3USC - chains S and L; structure by X-ray diffraction, 2.00 A resolution.

[Chain S]
Name: Hydrogenase-1 small chain
Organism: Escherichia coli
Notes: EC 1.12.99.6
UniProt: P69739 (MBHS_ECOLI); residues 1-327 here correspond to UniProt positions 46-372 (UniProt number = residue number + 45)
Sequence (335 residues; each row starts with the number of its first residue):
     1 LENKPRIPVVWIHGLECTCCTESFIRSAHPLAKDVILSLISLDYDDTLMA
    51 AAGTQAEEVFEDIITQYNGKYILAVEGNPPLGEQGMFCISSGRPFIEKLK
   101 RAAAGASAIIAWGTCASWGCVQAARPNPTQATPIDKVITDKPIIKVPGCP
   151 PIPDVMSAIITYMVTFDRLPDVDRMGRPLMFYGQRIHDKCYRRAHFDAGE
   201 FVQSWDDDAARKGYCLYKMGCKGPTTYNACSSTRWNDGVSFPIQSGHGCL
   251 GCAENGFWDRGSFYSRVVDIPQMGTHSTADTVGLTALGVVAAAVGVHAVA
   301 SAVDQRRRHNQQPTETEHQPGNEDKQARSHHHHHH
Unresolved in the structure: 1-3, 269-335
Differences from the reference sequence: expression tag (328-335)
Ion coordination: fe4-s3 cluster Fe: C17, C19, C20, E76, C115, C120, C149; 4Fe-4S cluster Fe: H187, C190, C215, C221; 3Fe-4S cluster Fe: C230, C249, C252
Ligand contacts:
  - 3Fe-4S cluster (F3S): I186, T226, N228, C230, W235, F241, P242, C249, L250, G251, C252, A253
  - fe4-s3 cluster (SF3): E16, C17, T18, C19, C20, T21, E76, G113, T114, C115, C120, G148, C149, P150
  - 4Fe-4S cluster (SF4): I186, H187, C190, R192, R193, F196, C215, L216, Y217, C221, G223, P224, I243
UniProt features mapped onto this chain:
  - binding site ([4Fe-4S] cluster): C17, C20, C115, C149, H187, C190, C215, C221
  - binding site ([3Fe-4S] cluster): C230, C249, C252
Reported in the primary citation:
  - fe4-s3 cluster coordination: C19, C20
  - conformationally variable residues (side-chain flip): E76
  - catalytic residues: E76 (proposed by the authors, not directly observed)

[Chain L]
Name: Hydrogenase-1 large chain
Organism: Escherichia coli
Notes: EC 1.12.99.6
UniProt: P0ACD8 (MBHL_ECOLI); residue numbers follow UniProt; this construct covers 1-582
Sequence (582 residues; numbered 1 to 582; the number before each row is that of its first residue):
     1 MSTQYETQGYTINNAGRRLVVDPITRIEGHMRCEVNINDQNVITNAVSCG
    51 TMFRGLEIILQGRDPRDAWAFVERICGVCTGVHALASVYAIEDAIGIKVP
   101 DNANIIRNIMLATLWCHDHLVHFYQLAGMDWIDVLDALKADPRKTSELAQ
   151 SLSSWPKSSPGYFFDVQNRLKKFVEGGQLGIFRNGYWGHPQYKLPPEANL
   201 MGFAHYLEALDFQREIVKIHAVFGGKNPHPNWIVGGMPCAINIDESGAVG
   251 AVNMERLNLVQSIITRTADFINNVMIPDALAIGQFNKPWSEIGTGLSDKC
   301 VLSYGAFPDIANDFGEKSLLMPGGAVINGDFNNVLPVDLVDPQQVQEFVD
   351 HAWYRYPNDQVGRHPFDGITDPWYNPGDVKGSDTNIQQLNEQERYSWIKA
   401 PRWRGNAMEVGPLARTLIAYHKGDAATVESVDRMMSALNLPLSGIQSTLG
   451 RILCRAHEAQWAAGKLQYFFDKLMTNLKNGNLATASTEKWEPATWPTECR
   501 GVGFTEAPRGALGHWAAIRDGKIDLYQCVVPTTWNASPRDPKGQIGAYEA
   551 ALMNTKMAIPEQPLEILRTLHSFDPCLACSTH
Unresolved in the structure: 1
Ion coordination: Mg2+: E57, C528; nickel (III) ion: C76, C79, C576, C579; carbonmonoxide-(dicyano) iron Fe: C79, C579; lithium ion near Q392 (its only coordinating residue here)
Ligand contacts: carbonmonoxide-(dicyano) iron (FCO): C79, V82, H83, A507, P508, R509, L512, V530, P531, T532, C576, C579
UniProt features mapped onto this chain:
  - binding site (Ni(2+)): C76, C79, C576, C579

[Chain S / chain L interface]
Residue-residue contacts - 203 pairs, chain S then chain L:
  P5(S) with Q178(L)
  R6(S) with F173(L), hydrogen bond (side chain-backbone); Q178(L), hydrogen bond (backbone-side chain)
  H13(S) with H30(L), hydrogen bond (backbone-side chain)
  G14(S) with H30(L), hydrogen bond (backbone-side chain)
  L15(S) with M52(L), hydrophobic; F53(L)
  E16(S) with M52(L); R54(L); A578(L)
  C17(S) with E28(L); R54(L); R74(L); I75(L); C76(L), hydrophobic; G77(L), hydrogen bond (backbone-backbone); V78(L); H229(L), hydrogen bond
  T18(S) with E28(L), hydrogen bond
  C19(S) with G77(L); P228(L); H229(L)
  E22(S) with G77(L); V78(L); H117(L); P228(L)
  S23(S) with P228(L)
  I25(S) with Q213(L), hydrogen bond (backbone-side chain)
  R26(S) with H117(L), hydrogen bond; Q213(L), hydrogen bond; R214(L); V217(L); N227(L), hydrogen bond
  S27(S) with R214(L)
  A28(S) with R214(L)
  L31(S) with D211(L); R214(L)
  K33(S) with L210(L); D211(L), salt bridge
  D34(S) with R169(L), salt bridge
  I36(S) with F173(L)
  L37(S) with R169(L); F173(L)
  S38(S) with R169(L), hydrogen bond
  S41(S) with Q178(L)
  L42(S) with G180(L); I181(L), hydrogen bond (backbone-backbone)
  D43(S) with G180(L); R183(L), salt bridge
  Y44(S) with P23(L)
  D46(S) with P23(L); T25(L); R26(L), hydrogen bond (backbone-backbone)
  T47(S) with R26(L); L126(L)
  L48(S) with R26(L); M129(L); I181(L)
  M49(S) with T25(L); R26(L), hydrogen bond (backbone-side chain); I181(L)
  A50(S) with R26(L), hydrogen bond (backbone-side chain); M129(L); I181(L), hydrogen bond (backbone-backbone); Y186(L); W187(L), hydrophobic
  A51(S) with T25(L), hydrogen bond (backbone-side chain); R183(L); N184(L)
  A52(S) with P23(L); T25(L); Y186(L), hydrogen bond (backbone-side chain); L567(L), hydrophobic
  G53(S) with V21(L); D22(L); P23(L), hydrogen bond (backbone-backbone)
  Q55(S) with N184(L), hydrogen bond (backbone-side chain); Y186(L), hydrogen bond; E561(L), hydrogen bond (side chain-backbone); P563(L)
  E58(S) with N184(L), hydrogen bond
  V59(S) with R183(L); N184(L)
  D62(S) with R183(L), salt bridge
  I63(S) with R183(L)
  E83(S) with Y374(L), hydrogen bond (side chain-backbone)
  Q84(S) with D383(L); T384(L)
  M86(S) with Y374(L); D383(L); T384(L); I386(L), hydrophobic; W397(L), hydrogen bond (backbone-side chain)
  F87(S) with T51(L); M52(L); F53(L), hydrogen bond (backbone-backbone); P372(L), hydrophobic; W397(L), hydrophobic
  C88(S) with H30(L); T51(L)
  I89(S) with T51(L), hydrogen bond (backbone-backbone)
  S90(S) with D22(L)
  S91(S) with D22(L), hydrogen bond (backbone-side chain); P23(L)
  G92(S) with D22(L), hydrogen bond (backbone-side chain); R32(L); T384(L); N385(L); I386(L), hydrogen bond (backbone-backbone)
  R93(S) with T384(L); N385(L), hydrogen bond
  P94(S) with T384(L)
  V121(S) with L56(L), hydrophobic; I59(L); F71(L); R74(L)
  Q122(S) with R54(L); I59(L)
  A124(S) with I59(L); R63(L)
  R125(S) with I59(L); R63(L), hydrogen bond (backbone-side chain)
  P126(S) with I58(L), hydrophobic; I59(L)
  P128(S) with R54(L); G55(L); I58(L), hydrophobic; I59(L)
  T129(S) with F53(L); R54(L)
  C149(S) with R74(L), hydrogen bond (backbone-side chain); K226(L), hydrogen bond (backbone-side chain); H229(L)
  P150(S) with K226(L); P228(L)
  R192(S) with G250(L), hydrogen bond (side chain-backbone)
  W205(S) with I233(L), hydrophobic; A485(L), hydrophobic; T487(L); W490(L)
  D206(S) with A240(L); A483(L); T484(L), hydrogen bond (side chain-backbone); A485(L)
  A210(S) with A240(L)
  R211(S) with I241(L); N242(L), hydrogen bond (backbone-side chain); G247(L); A251(L); L482(L); A483(L)
  K212(S) with S246(L); G247(L)
  G213(S) with G250(L), hydrogen bond (backbone-backbone)
  W235(S) with G225(L); K226(L); N227(L)
  N236(S) with V217(L); K218(L); A221(L); K226(L); N227(L), hydrogen bond (side chain-backbone)
  D237(S) with K218(L), salt bridge
  V239(S) with K218(L); A221(L), hydrophobic; V222(L), hydrophobic; R256(L), hydrogen bond (backbone-side chain); L259(L), hydrophobic
  S240(S) with A221(L), hydrogen bond (side chain-backbone); G225(L)
  F241(S) with G225(L), hydrogen bond (backbone-backbone)
  P242(S) with G225(L); K226(L); N231(L)
  Q244(S) with R256(L)
  S245(S) with A221(L), hydrogen bond (side chain-backbone); V222(L), hydrogen bond (side chain-backbone); G225(L), hydrogen bond (side chain-backbone); P238(L); C239(L), hydrogen bond (backbone-backbone)
  G246(S) with P238(L)
  H247(S) with W69(L); N231(L); W232(L); I233(L); P238(L)
  L250(S) with N231(L)
  W258(S) with R63(L), hydrogen bond (backbone-side chain); A70(L); F71(L), hydrophobic; R74(L)
  D259(S) with R63(L), salt bridge
  S262(S) with D64(L); D67(L), hydrogen bond
  F263(S) with D67(L), hydrogen bond (backbone-side chain); A70(L), hydrophobic; F71(L), hydrophobic
  Y264(S) with R66(L); D67(L); W69(L), hydrogen bond; W232(L); I233(L); W490(L), hydrophobic
Also at the interface, not in a pair above, chain S (90 interface residues in all): T54, A56, E57, Q66, Y67, P153, S204, R234
Also at the interface, not in a pair above, chain L (98 interface residues in all): I27, G29, V121, Q125, F182, G185, L207, E215, F223, G224, W353, W373, Q387, Q562

[In short]
90 residues of chain S face 98 of chain L across their interface, with 51 hydrogen bonds and 6 salt bridges.
Polar contacts include K33(S)-D211(L), D34(S)-R169(L) and D43(S)-R183(L). Ligands of chain S: 4Fe-4S cluster,
3Fe-4S cluster and fe4-s3 cluster. From the paper: the catalytic residue E76(S); fe4-s3 cluster coordination
by C19(S) and C20(S).
Here chain S is Hydrogenase-1 small chain and chain L is Hydrogenase-1 large chain, both from Escherichia
coli. Entry 3USC (Crystal Structure of E. coli hydrogenase-1 in a ferricyanide-oxidized form) was determined
by X-ray diffraction (same publication as 3UQY and 3USE).
